Entry 1GW8 (electron microscopy, 13.30 A resolution (very low resolution: no residue pairs are listed; an interface is given only as per-side residue counts)); this record covers chains A and K of the 12 polymer chains in the assembly.

== Chain A ==
Protein: Major capsid protein
Organism: Bacteriophage PRD1
UniProt: P22535 (COA3_BPPRD); the construct lacks a stretch of the UniProt sequence and is renumbered around it, so the offset changes along the chain: 1002-1013 = UniProt 1-12; 1015-1018 = UniProt 13-16; 1019-1395 = UniProt 18-394
Sequence (394 residues; numbered 1002 to 1395 plus 1 insertion-coded residue; 1 number in that range is skipped by the numbering (no residue carries it; nothing is unmodelled there); the number before each row is that of its first residue):
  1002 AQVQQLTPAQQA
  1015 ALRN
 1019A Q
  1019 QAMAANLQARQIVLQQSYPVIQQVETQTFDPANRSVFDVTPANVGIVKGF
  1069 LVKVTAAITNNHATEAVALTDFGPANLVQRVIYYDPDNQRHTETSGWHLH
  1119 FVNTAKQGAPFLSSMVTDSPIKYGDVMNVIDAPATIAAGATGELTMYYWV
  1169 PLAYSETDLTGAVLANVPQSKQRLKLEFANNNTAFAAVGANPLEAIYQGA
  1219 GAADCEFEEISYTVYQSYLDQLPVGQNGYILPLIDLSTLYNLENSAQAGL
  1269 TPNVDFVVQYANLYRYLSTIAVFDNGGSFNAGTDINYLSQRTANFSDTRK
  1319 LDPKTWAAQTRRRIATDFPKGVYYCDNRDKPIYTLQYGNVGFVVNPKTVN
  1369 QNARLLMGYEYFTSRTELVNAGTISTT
Disordered / not traced: 1002-1013, 1019A, 1386-1395

== Chain K ==
Protein: Major capsid protein
Organism: Bacteriophage PRD1
UniProt: P22535 (COA3_BPPRD); residues 2002-2395 here correspond to UniProt positions 1-394 (UniProt number = residue number - 2001)
Sequence (394 residues; numbered 2002 to 2395; the number before each row is that of its first residue):
  2002 AQVQQLTPAQQAALRNQQAMAANLQARQIVLQQSYPVIQQVETQTFDPAN
  2052 RSVFDVTPANVGIVKGFLVKVTAAITNNHATEAVALTDFGPANLVQRVIY
  2102 YDPDNQRHTETSGWHLHFVNTAKQGAPFLSSMVTDSPIKYGDVMNVIDAP
  2152 ATIAAGATGELTMYYWVPLAYSETDLTGAVLANVPQSKQRLKLEFANNNT
  2202 AFAAVGANPLEAIYQGAGAADCEFEEISYTVYQSYLDQLPVGQNGYILPL
  2252 IDLSTLYNLENSAQAGLTPNVDFVVQYANLYRYLSTIAVFDNGGSFNAGT
  2302 DINYLSQRTANFSDTRKLDPKTWAAQTRRRIATDFPKGVYYCDNRDKPIY
  2352 TLQYGNVGFVVNPKTVNQNARLLMGYEYFTSRTELVNAGTISTT
Disordered / not traced: 2002-2012, 2386-2395

== Interface between chain A and chain K ==
At this resolution (13 A) residue pairs are not listed: 19 residues of chain A and 19 of chain K lie at the interface.

== Summary ==
Chain A and chain K each contribute 19 residues to their interface.
Chain A and chain K are both Major capsid protein (Bacteriophage PRD1); the structure, quasi-atomic resolution
model of bacteriophage PRD1 sus607 mutant, obtained by combined cryo-EM and X-ray crystallography, was
determined by electron microscopy together with 1GW7 from the same study.
